7WTL - chains C2 and SE of the 19 polymer chains in the assembly; structure by electron microscopy, 3.30 A resolution.

== Chain C2 ==
Molecule: 18S rRNA
From: Saccharomyces cerevisiae
Sequence (1800 nucleotides; each row starts with the number of its first residue):
     1 UAUCUGGUUG AUCCUGCCAG UAGUCAUAUG CUUGUCUCAA AGAUUAAGCC AUGCAUGUCU
    61 AAGUAUAAGC AAUUUAUACA GUGAAACUGC GAAUGGCUCA UUAAAUCAGU UAUCGUUUAU
   121 UUGAUAGUUC CUUUACUACA UGGUAUAACU GUGGUAAUUC UAGAGCUAAU ACAUGCUUAA
   181 AAUCUCGACC CUUUGGAAGA GAUGUAUUUA UUAGAUAAAA AAUCAAUGUC UUCGGACUCU
   241 UUGAUGAUUC AUAAUAACUU UUCGAAUCGC AUGGCCUUGU GCUGGCGAUG GUUCAUUCAA
   301 AUUUCUGCCC UAUCAACUUU CGAUGGUAGG AUAGUGGCCU ACCAUGGUUU CAACGGGUAA
   361 CGGGGAAUAA GGGUUCGAUU CCGGAGAGGG AGCCUGAGAA ACGGCUACCA CAUCCAAGGA
   421 AGGCAGCAGG CGCGCAAAUU ACCCAAUCCU AAUUCAGGGA GGUAGUGACA AUAAAUAACG
   481 AUACAGGGCC CAUUCGGGUC UUGUAAUUGG AAUGAGUACA AUGUAAAUAC CUUAACGAGG
   541 AACAAUUGGA GGGCAAGUCU GGUGCCAGCA GCCGCGGUAA UUCCAGCUCC AAUAGCGUAU
   601 AUUAAAGUUG UUGCAGUUAA AAAGCUCGUA GUUGAACUUU GGGCCCGGUU GGCCGGUCCG
   661 AUUUUUUCGU GUACUGGAUU UCCAACGGGG CCUUUCCUUC UGGCUAACCU UGAGUCCUUG
   721 UGGCUCUUGG CGAACCAGGA CUUUUACUUU GAAAAAAUUA GAGUGUUCAA AGCAGGCGUA
   781 UUGCUCGAAU AUAUUAGCAU GGAAUAAUAG AAUAGGACGU UUGGUUCUAU UUUGUUGGUU
   841 UCUAGGACCA UCGUAAUGAU UAAUAGGGAC GGUCGGGGGC AUCAGUAUUC AAUUGUCAGA
   901 GGUGAAAUUC UUGGAUUUAU UGAAGACUAA CUACUGCGAA AGCAUUUGCC AAGGACGUUU
   961 UCAUUAAUCA AGAACGAAAG UUAGGGGAUC GAAGAUGAUC AGAUACCGUC GUAGUCUUAA
  1021 CCAUAAACUA UGCCGACUAG GGAUCGGGUG GUGUUUUUUU AAUGACCCAC UCGGCACCUU
  1081 ACGAGAAAUC AAAGUCUUUG GGUUCUGGGG GGAGUAUGGU CGCAAGGCUG AAACUUAAAG
  1141 GAAUUGACGG AAGGGCACCA CCAGGAGUGG AGCCUGCGGC UUAAUUUGAC UCAACACGGG
  1201 GAAACUCACC AGGUCCAGAC ACAAUAAGGA UUGACAGAUU GAGAGCUCUU UCUUGAUUUU
  1261 GUGGGUGGUG GUGCAUGGCC GUUCUUAGUU GGUGGAGUGA UUUGUCUGCU UAAUUGCGAU
  1321 AACGAACGAG ACCUUAACCU ACUAAAUAGU GGUGCUAGCA UUUGCUGGUU AUCCACUUCU
  1381 UAGAGGGACU AUCGGUUUCA AGCCGAUGGA AGUUUGAGGC AAUAACAGGU CUGUGAUGCC
  1441 CUUAGACGUU CUGGGCCGCA CGCGCGCUAC ACUGACGGAG CCAGCGAGUC UAACCUUGGC
  1501 CGAGAGGUCU UGGUAAUCUU GUGAAACUCC GUCGUGCUGG GGAUAGAGCA UUGUAAUUAU
  1561 UGCUCUUCAA CGAGGAAUUC CUAGUAAGCG CAAGUCAUCA GCUUGCGUUG AUUACGUCCC
  1621 UGCCCUUUGU ACACACCGCC CGUCGCUAGU ACCGAUUGAA UGGCUUAGUG AGGCCUCAGG
  1681 AUCUGCUUAG AGAAGGGGGC AACUCCAUCU CAGAGCGGAG AAUUUGGACA AACUUGGUCA
  1741 UUUAGAGGAA CUAAAAGUCG UAACAAGGUU UCCGUAGGUG AACCUGCGGA AGGAUCAUUA
Unresolved in the structure: 73-75, 133-135, 489-498, 605-608, 651-683, 707-732, 1147-1765

== Chain SE ==
Molecule: 40S ribosomal protein S4-A
From: Saccharomyces cerevisiae
UniProt: P0CX35 (RS4A_YEAST); numbering as in UniProt (aligned over 1-261)
Amino-acid sequence (261 residues; row label = number of the first residue in the row):
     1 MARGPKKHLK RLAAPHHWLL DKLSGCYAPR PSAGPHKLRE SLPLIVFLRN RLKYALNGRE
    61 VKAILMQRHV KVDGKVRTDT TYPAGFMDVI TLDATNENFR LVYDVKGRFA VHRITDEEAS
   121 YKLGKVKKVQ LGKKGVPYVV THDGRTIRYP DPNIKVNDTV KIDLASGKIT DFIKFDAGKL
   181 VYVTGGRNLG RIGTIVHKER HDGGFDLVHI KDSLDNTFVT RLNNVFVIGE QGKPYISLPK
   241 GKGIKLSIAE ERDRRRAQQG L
Unresolved in the structure: 1

== Interface between chain C2 and chain SE ==
Pairs across the interface (129):
  G91(C2) with Lys-7(SE), hydrogen bond to the phosphate
  A92(C2) with Lys-7(SE), salt bridge to the phosphate
  A93(C2) with Arg-3(SE), salt bridge to the phosphate; Gly-4(SE), sugar contact
  U94(C2) with Ala-2(SE), phosphate contact; Arg-3(SE), salt bridge to the phosphate; Pro-5(SE), sugar contact; Lys-7(SE), hydrogen bond to the sugar; His-8(SE), hydrogen bond to the sugar
  G95(C2) with Lys-6(SE), phosphate contact; His-8(SE), sugar contact; Tyr-27(SE), hydrogen bond to the phosphate
  G96(C2) with Lys-10(SE), salt bridge to the phosphate; Tyr-27(SE), phosphate contact
  U111(C2) with Phe-205(SE), phosphate contact; Arg-221(SE), salt bridge to the phosphate
  U120(C2) with Ala-33(SE), base contact
  U121(C2) with Ala-33(SE), hydrogen bond to the sugar; Gly-34(SE), hydrogen bond to the base
  U122(C2) with Arg-77(SE), salt bridge to the phosphate
  G123(C2) with Lys-75(SE), salt bridge to the phosphate; Arg-77(SE), salt bridge to the phosphate; Gly-144(SE), sugar contact; Thr-146(SE), hydrogen bond to the sugar
  A124(C2) with Arg-148(SE), sugar contact
  U125(C2) with Arg-148(SE), sugar contact
  A126(C2) with Arg-148(SE), salt bridge to the phosphate
  G204(C2) with Lys-134(SE), hydrogen bond to the phosphate
  U205(C2) with Lys-134(SE), salt bridge to the phosphate
  G243(C2) with Lys-155(SE), hydrogen bond to the phosphate
  A244(C2) with Lys-155(SE), salt bridge to the phosphate
  G246(C2) with Asp-202(SE), sugar contact; Gly-203(SE), base contact
  A251(C2) with Leu-131(SE), hydrogen bond to the sugar
  U252(C2) with Leu-131(SE), sugar contact; Gly-132(SE), sugar contact; Lys-133(SE), salt bridge to the phosphate; Lys-134(SE), phosphate contact; Gly-135(SE), sugar contact
  A253(C2) with Lys-133(SE), phosphate contact; Lys-134(SE), hydrogen bond to the phosphate
  U293(C2) with Lys-133(SE), sugar contact
  C294(C2) with Tyr-138(SE), hydrogen bond to the sugar
  A295(C2) with Lys-128(SE), phosphate contact; Tyr-138(SE), sugar contact; Val-140(SE), sugar contact
  U296(C2) with Gly-34(SE), sugar contact; Pro-35(SE), sugar contact
  U297(C2) with Ala-33(SE), sugar contact; Gly-34(SE), hydrogen bond to the sugar; His-36(SE), phosphate contact; Lys-37(SE), salt bridge to the phosphate
  C298(C2) with Arg-30(SE), hydrogen bond to the phosphate; Lys-37(SE), phosphate contact; Leu-38(SE), hydrogen bond to the phosphate
  A299(C2) with Arg-30(SE), salt bridge to the phosphate; Leu-38(SE), phosphate contact
  C381(C2) with Lys-10(SE), salt bridge to the phosphate; Leu-12(SE), sugar contact
  C382(C2) with Lys-10(SE), phosphate contact
  G383(C2) with Lys-6(SE), salt bridge to the phosphate
  G398(C2) with Arg-3(SE), hydrogen bond to the sugar; Pro-5(SE), base contact
  A399(C2) with Arg-3(SE), sugar contact
  A401(C2) with Arg-3(SE), hydrogen bond to the phosphate
  C402(C2) with Arg-3(SE), salt bridge to the phosphate
  A446(C2) with Asn-57(SE), sugar contact; Arg-59(SE), phosphate contact
  U447(C2) with Arg-11(SE), phosphate contact; Ser-24(SE), sugar contact; Gly-25(SE), sugar contact; Tyr-27(SE), hydrogen bond to the sugar; Arg-49(SE), salt bridge to the phosphate; Asn-57(SE), phosphate contact; Gly-58(SE), hydrogen bond to the phosphate
  C448(C2) with Tyr-27(SE), phosphate contact; Ala-28(SE), sugar contact; Pro-29(SE), phosphate contact; Ile-45(SE), phosphate contact; Arg-49(SE), salt bridge to the phosphate
  C449(C2) with Lys-7(SE), sugar contact; His-8(SE), hydrogen bond to the sugar; Pro-29(SE), phosphate contact; Arg-30(SE), phosphate contact
  U450(C2) with Lys-7(SE), sugar contact
  U454(C2) with Ala-63(SE), base contact; Met-66(SE), phosphate contact
  A460(C2) with Tyr-27(SE), hydrogen bond to the sugar
  G461(C2) with Cys-26(SE), sugar contact
  A740(C2) with His-197(SE), salt bridge to the phosphate
  G751(C2) with Val-219(SE), sugar contact
  A752(C2) with Arg-187(SE), salt bridge to the phosphate; Val-219(SE), sugar contact
  A753(C2) with Gly-186(SE), phosphate contact; Arg-187(SE), hydrogen bond to the phosphate; Asn-188(SE), phosphate contact; Thr-220(SE), phosphate contact; Asn-224(SE), hydrogen bond to the phosphate
  A755(C2) with Leu-12(SE), base contact
  A756(C2) with Leu-12(SE), base contact; His-16(SE), phosphate contact
  A757(C2) with Leu-12(SE), sugar contact; His-16(SE), salt bridge to the phosphate; Lys-22(SE), hydrogen bond to the phosphate
  U758(C2) with Lys-22(SE), salt bridge to the phosphate
  G772(C2) with Lys-22(SE), salt bridge to the phosphate
  C773(C2) with Asp-21(SE), phosphate contact; Lys-22(SE), hydrogen bond to the phosphate; Leu-23(SE), phosphate contact
  C786(C2) with Arg-254(SE), phosphate contact; Arg-255(SE), sugar contact
  G787(C2) with Arg-254(SE), salt bridge to the phosphate; Arg-255(SE), salt bridge to the phosphate
  A788(C2) with Leu-19(SE), base contact; Arg-51(SE), hydrogen bond to the base; Lys-106(SE), salt bridge to the phosphate; Arg-108(SE), salt bridge to the phosphate
  A789(C2) with His-16(SE), phosphate contact; Leu-19(SE), phosphate contact; Lys-106(SE), hydrogen bond to the sugar; Arg-108(SE), salt bridge to the phosphate; Ile-248(SE), base contact; Glu-251(SE), sugar contact
  U790(C2) with Ile-248(SE), sugar contact
  A799(C2) with Glu-199(SE), hydrogen bond to the sugar; His-201(SE), hydrogen bond to the phosphate; Leu-207(SE), sugar contact
  U800(C2) with Glu-199(SE), phosphate contact; His-201(SE), phosphate contact
Interface residues without a listed pair, chain C2 (69 interface residues in all): A112, A206, U380, G384, A397, A754, A791, G797
Interface residues without a listed pair, chain SE (81 interface residues in all): Ala-13, Ser-32, Leu-56, Lys-62, Thr-81, Tyr-82, Gln-130, Arg-145, Gly-185, Lys-198, Gln-258

== In short ==
69 residues of chain C2 face 81 of chain SE across their interface; the contacts include 29 hydrogen bonds and
29 salt bridges. Polar pairs include U121(C2)/Gly-34(SE), A788(C2)/Arg-51(SE) and U94(C2)/Lys-7(SE).
Here chain C2 is 18S rRNA and chain SE is 40S ribosomal protein S4-A, both from Saccharomyces cerevisiae.
Entry 7WTL (Cryo-EM structure of a yeast pre-40S ribosomal subunit - State Dis-D) was determined by electron
microscopy together with 7WTM from the same study.
